PDB entry 5ZGH | electron microscopy, 3.82 A resolution | chains A and B of the 15 polymer chains in the assembly

# Chain A
Molecule: PsaA
Source organism: Cyanidioschyzon merolae (strain 10D)
Notes: EC 1.97.1.12
UniProt: Q85FY7 (PSAA_CYAM1); residue numbers follow UniProt; this construct covers 1-748
Chain sequence (748 residues; each row starts with the number of its first residue):
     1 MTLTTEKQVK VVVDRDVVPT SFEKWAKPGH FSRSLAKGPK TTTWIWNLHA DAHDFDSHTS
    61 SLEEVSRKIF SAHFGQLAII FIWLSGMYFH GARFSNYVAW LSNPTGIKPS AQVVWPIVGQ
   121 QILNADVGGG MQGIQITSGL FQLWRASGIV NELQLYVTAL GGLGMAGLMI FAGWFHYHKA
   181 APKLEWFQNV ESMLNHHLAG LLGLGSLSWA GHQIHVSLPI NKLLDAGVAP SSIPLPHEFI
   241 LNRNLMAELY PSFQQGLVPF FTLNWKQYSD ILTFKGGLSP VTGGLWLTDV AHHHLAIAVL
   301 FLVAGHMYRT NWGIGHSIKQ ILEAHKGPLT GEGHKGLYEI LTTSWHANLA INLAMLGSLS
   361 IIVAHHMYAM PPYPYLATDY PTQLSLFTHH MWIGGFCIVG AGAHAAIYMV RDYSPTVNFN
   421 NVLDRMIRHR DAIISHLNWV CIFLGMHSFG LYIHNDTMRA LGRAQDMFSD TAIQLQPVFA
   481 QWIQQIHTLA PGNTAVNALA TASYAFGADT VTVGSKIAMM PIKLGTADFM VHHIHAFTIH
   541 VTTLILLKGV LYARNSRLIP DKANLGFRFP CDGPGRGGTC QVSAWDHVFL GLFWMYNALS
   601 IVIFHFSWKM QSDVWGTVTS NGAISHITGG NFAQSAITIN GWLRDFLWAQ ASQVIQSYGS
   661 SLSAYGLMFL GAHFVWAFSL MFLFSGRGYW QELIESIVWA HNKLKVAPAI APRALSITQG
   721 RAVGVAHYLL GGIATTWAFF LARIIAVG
Disordered / not traced: 1-7
Bound ions: chlorophyll a Mg site 1 near Gln-112 (its only coordinating residue here); chlorophyll a Mg site 2 near Gln-120 (its only coordinating residue here)
Residues lining bound ligands:
  - 1-dodecanol / beta-D-glucopyranose: Arg-243, Gly-256, Val-258
  - beta-carotene (BCR), molecule 1: Ile-80, Trp-83, Leu-84, Gly-200, Leu-201, Leu-204, Gly-205, Ser-208
  - beta-carotene (BCR), molecule 2: Phe-81, Tyr-88, Thr-158, Gly-161, Gly-162, Met-165, Leu-204, Leu-207, Ser-208, Phe-261
  - beta-carotene (BCR), molecule 3: Trp-115, Pro-116, Ile-117
  - beta-carotene (BCR), molecule 4: Leu-207, Leu-257, Phe-260, Phe-261, Leu-295, Val-299, Leu-302, His-306, Ile-314
  - beta-carotene (BCR), molecule 5: Phe-260, Trp-265, Val-299
  - beta-carotene (BCR), molecule 6: Leu-337, Leu-341, Ala-347, Ile-351, Ala-405, Tyr-408, Leu-423
  - beta-carotene (BCR), molecule 7: Ala-354, Met-355, Ser-358, Ile-398, Ala-401, Gly-402, Ala-405, Thr-543, Leu-546, Leu-547, Val-550
  - beta-carotene (BCR), molecule 8: Met-668, Gly-671, Ala-672, Phe-674, Val-675, Leu-730, Ile-733, Ala-734, Trp-737
  - chlorophyll a isomer (CL0): Phe-449, Tyr-452, Ile-534, Phe-537, Thr-538, Tyr-596, Asn-597, Ser-600, Ile-601, Phe-604, Trp-642, Leu-647, Ala-651, Ile-655, Phe-669, His-673, Trp-676, Tyr-728, Gly-732, Thr-735, Thr-736, Phe-739
  - chlorophyll a (CLA), molecule 1: Val-9, Val-11, Trp-186, Asn-189, Ser-192, His-196, Thr-310, Asn-311, Trp-312
  - chlorophyll a (CLA), molecule 2: Val-11, Val-13, Arg-15, Phe-70, Phe-74, Leu-168, Met-169, Ala-172, Phe-175, His-176, Ala-180, Trp-186
  - chlorophyll a (CLA), molecule 3: Val-18, Pro-19, Thr-20, Ser-21, Phe-22, Lys-24, Trp-25, His-30, Lys-68, Ser-71, Ala-72, Gly-75, Ile-79, Ile-170, Gly-173, Trp-174, Tyr-177, His-178
  - chlorophyll a (CLA), molecule 4: Trp-25, Pro-28, Trp-44, Ile-45, Trp-46, Leu-48, His-49
  - chlorophyll a (CLA), molecule 5: Trp-25, His-30, Phe-31, Leu-48, His-49, Ala-52, His-53, Phe-55, His-58, Lys-68, Ala-72, Gly-75, Gln-76, Ile-79
  - chlorophyll a (CLA), molecule 6: Thr-42, Ile-45, Trp-46, Ile-694, Val-698, His-701, Val-706, Pro-708, Ile-710, Pro-712, Arg-713
  - chlorophyll a (CLA), molecule 7: Trp-46, Phe-674, Val-675, Phe-678, Met-681, Phe-682, Leu-715, Gln-719, Ala-722, Val-723, Ala-726, His-727, Leu-730
  - chlorophyll a (CLA), molecule 8: His-49, Ala-50, Asp-51, Ala-52, His-53, Asp-54, His-346, Leu-349, Leu-353, Phe-396, Cys-397, Val-399, Gly-400, Ala-403, His-404, Ile-407, Arg-411, Phe-567, Arg-568, Trp-585, Val-588, Leu-592, Ala-726, Leu-730
  - chlorophyll a (CLA), molecule 9: His-53, Phe-55, Ile-69, Ala-72, His-73, Gln-76, Leu-77, Ile-80, Phe-81, Leu-84, Trp-345, His-346, Asn-348, Leu-349, Asn-352, Leu-353, Leu-356
  - chlorophyll a (CLA), molecule 10: His-53, Gln-76, Ile-79, Ile-80, Trp-83, Leu-353, Leu-356, Ile-393, Phe-396, Cys-397
  - chlorophyll a (CLA), molecule 11: Leu-62, His-73, Leu-184, Phe-187, Gln-188, Val-190, Met-193, Leu-194, His-197, Leu-198, Leu-201, Ile-318, Tyr-338, Leu-341, Thr-342, Thr-343, Ser-344, Trp-345, Asn-348, Ile-351, Asn-352, Met-355, Leu-356
  - chlorophyll a (CLA), molecule 12: Phe-70, His-73, Phe-74, Leu-77, Trp-186, Phe-187, Asn-189, Ser-192, Met-193, His-196, His-197, Gly-200, Leu-201
  - chlorophyll a (CLA), molecule 13: Ile-79, Ile-82, Gln-112, Val-113, Val-114, Trp-115, Ile-117, Gln-120, Leu-123, Ile-170, Ala-664, Leu-667
  - chlorophyll a (CLA), molecule 14: Ile-82, Trp-83, Ser-85, Gly-86, Met-87, Phe-89, His-90, Phe-94, Gln-112, Trp-115, Leu-163
  - chlorophyll a (CLA), molecule 15: Trp-83, Met-87, His-90, Ala-111, Gln-112, Ile-134, Gln-135, Ile-136, Thr-137, Ser-138, Leu-140, Ala-664, Tyr-665, Trp-737, Leu-741
  - chlorophyll a (CLA), molecule 16: Trp-83, Met-87, Thr-137, Ser-138, Leu-140, Ser-385, Leu-386, Thr-388, His-389, Trp-392, Phe-396, Met-668, Ile-733, Thr-736, Trp-737
  - chlorophyll a (CLA), molecule 17: Trp-83, Leu-84, Tyr-88, Ser-138, Gly-139, Leu-140, Leu-143, Leu-201, Leu-202, Leu-356, Leu-359, Ser-360, Val-363, Met-367, Tyr-373, Leu-386, His-389, His-390, Ile-393
  - chlorophyll a (CLA), molecule 18: Leu-143, Ala-146, Leu-202, Gly-205, Ser-206, Trp-209, Gln-213, Leu-285, Leu-287, Val-290, His-293, His-294, Ile-297, Phe-301, Leu-359, Ile-362, Val-363, His-366, Met-367, Pro-372, Tyr-373
  - chlorophyll a (CLA), molecule 19: Ser-147, Gly-148, Ile-149, Gln-154, Val-157, Thr-158, Gly-205, Ser-208, Trp-209, Gly-211, His-212, His-215, Val-216, Pro-236, His-237, Ile-240
  - chlorophyll a (CLA), molecule 20: Leu-153, Gln-154, Val-157, Leu-235, His-237, Leu-241
  - chlorophyll a (CLA), molecule 21: Leu-194, Leu-198, Leu-202, Leu-300, Phe-301, Ala-304, Met-307, Tyr-308, Ile-318, Ile-321, Leu-322, Met-355, Met-426, Leu-547, Val-550, Leu-551
  - chlorophyll a (CLA), molecule 22: Asn-195, His-196, Ala-199, Gly-200, Leu-204, Leu-302, His-306, Met-307, Tyr-308, Thr-310, Trp-312, Ile-314
  - chlorophyll a (CLA), molecule 23: Leu-207, Ser-208, Ala-210, Gly-211, Ile-214, His-215, Ile-240, Arg-243, Phe-253, Gly-256, Leu-257, Tyr-268, Ile-271, Leu-272, Leu-295
  - chlorophyll a (CLA), molecule 24: Phe-260, Trp-265, Lys-266, Tyr-268, Ser-269, Leu-272, Thr-273, Phe-274, His-292, Leu-295, Ala-296, Val-299, Leu-300, Val-303, Asn-497
  - chlorophyll a (CLA), molecule 25: Phe-260, Phe-261, Leu-263
  - chlorophyll a (CLA), molecule 26: Thr-273, Phe-274, Gly-276, Gly-277, Leu-285, Asp-289, Val-290, His-292, His-293, Ala-296, Leu-300, His-366, Met-370, Pro-372, Thr-501, Ala-502
  - chlorophyll a (CLA), molecule 27: Phe-274, Thr-494, Ala-495, Val-496, Asn-497
  - chlorophyll a (CLA), molecule 28: Val-303, His-306, Met-307, Ile-314, Gly-315, His-316, Gln-320
  - chlorophyll a (CLA), molecule 29: Met-307, His-316, Gln-320, Ile-321, Ala-324, His-325
  - chlorophyll a (CLA), molecule 30: Ile-321, Leu-322, His-325, His-334, Leu-337, Leu-341, Val-422, Leu-423, Met-426
  - chlorophyll a (CLA), molecule 31: His-325, Lys-326, Gly-327, Pro-328, Leu-329
  - chlorophyll a (CLA), molecule 32: Leu-329, Thr-330, Val-422, Arg-425, Met-426, His-429, Ala-432, Ile-433, His-436
  - chlorophyll a (CLA), molecule 33: Met-355, Ser-358, Leu-359, Ile-362, His-365, His-366, Tyr-368, Ala-369, Met-370, Ala-502, Ser-503, Phe-506
  - chlorophyll a (CLA), molecule 34: Ser-358, Ile-361, Ile-362, His-365, Met-391, Ile-398, Thr-538, Ile-539, Thr-542, Thr-543, Met-595, Ala-598, Leu-599, Val-602
  - chlorophyll a (CLA), molecule 35: His-365, Tyr-368, Phe-387, Phe-479, Ala-480, Trp-482, Ile-483, Gln-484, Phe-506, Ile-522, Leu-524, His-532, His-535, Ile-539, Val-602, His-605, Phe-606, Lys-609
  - chlorophyll a (CLA), molecule 36: Ala-432, His-436, Trp-439
  - chlorophyll a (CLA), molecule 37: Ile-433, Leu-437, Trp-439, Val-440, Ala-536, Ile-539, His-540, Thr-543, Leu-547
  - chlorophyll a (CLA), molecule 38: Ser-435, Asn-438, Trp-439, Ile-442
  - chlorophyll a (CLA), molecule 39: Asn-438, Cys-441, Ile-442, Gly-445, Met-446, Phe-449, Gly-450, Ile-453, Phe-537, Val-541, Leu-544, Ile-545, Leu-590, Phe-593, Trp-594
  - chlorophyll a (CLA), molecule 40: Trp-439, Ile-442, Phe-443, Met-446, His-447
  - chlorophyll a (CLA), molecule 41: Trp-439, Val-440, Phe-443, Leu-444, Pro-477, Val-478, Phe-479, Ala-480, Asp-528, Phe-529, His-532, His-533, Ala-536, His-540
  - chlorophyll a (CLA), molecule 42: Met-446, His-447, Gly-450, Leu-451, Ile-453, His-454, Thr-457, Met-458, Leu-461, Arg-463, Asp-466, Phe-468, Ile-473
  - chlorophyll a (CLA), molecule 43: Phe-449, Ile-453, Asp-456, Phe-537, Phe-593, Trp-594, Tyr-596, Asn-597, Ile-639, Leu-643, Trp-676, Tyr-728
  - chlorophyll a (CLA), molecule 44: Thr-457, Ala-460, Leu-461
  - chlorophyll a (CLA), molecule 45: Trp-482, Ile-483, Ile-486, His-487, Ala-490, Thr-494, Ala-495, Ala-502, Phe-506
  - chlorophyll a (CLA), molecule 46: Leu-643, Leu-647, Trp-648
  - chlorophyll a (CLA), molecule 47: Leu-667, Met-668, Leu-670, Gly-671, His-673, Phe-674, Trp-676, Ala-677
  - chlorophyll a (CLA), molecule 48: Phe-674, Ala-677, Phe-678, Leu-680, Met-681, Phe-684, Ser-685, Tyr-689, Trp-690, Leu-693
  - chlorophyll a (CLA), molecule 49: Ile-697, Ala-700, His-701, Leu-704, Val-706
  - chlorophyll a (CLA), molecule 50: Trp-699, Ala-700, Lys-703, Leu-704
  - phylloquinone (PQN): Trp-46, Met-681, Phe-682, Ser-685, Gly-686, Arg-687, Trp-690, Ile-694, Arg-713, Ala-714, Leu-715, Ser-716, Gly-720
  - 4Fe-4S cluster (SF4): Cys-571, Gly-573, Pro-574, Thr-579, Cys-580, Ile-717
UniProt features mapped onto this chain:
  - binding site ([4Fe-4S] cluster): Cys-571, Cys-580
  - binding site (chlorophyll a'): His-673
  - binding site (chlorophyll a): Met-681, Tyr-689
  - binding site (phylloquinone): Trp-690

# Chain B
Molecule: PsaB
Source organism: Cyanidioschyzon merolae (strain 10D)
Notes: EC 1.97.1.12
UniProt: Q85FY6 (PSAB_CYAM1); residues 1-732 here = UniProt positions 1-732
Chain sequence (732 residues; each row starts with the number of its first residue):
     1 MATKFPKFSQ ALASDPTTRR IWYGIATAHD FESHDGMTEE NLYQKIFASH FGHLAIIFLW
    61 TSGNLFHVAW QGNFEQWVAN PLKTKPLAHA IWDPHFGQAA LKAFTRGDTV ANISYSGVYH
   121 WWYTIGIRNN VELYTGALGL LVLSAVFLLA GWLHIQPKFK PSLSWFKNNE SRLNHHLAGL
   181 FGVSSLAWTG HLVHVAIPAS RGQHVGWDNF IMTPPHPAGL QPFFTGNWSV YAQSPDSMQH
   241 VFGTSQGAGT AILTFLGGFH PQTQSLWLTD MAHHHLAIAV IFIVAGHMYR TNFGIGHNLK
   301 TILEAHRPPS GRLGKGHIGI YQTLTNSLHF QLGLALASLS VVTSLVAQHM YAMPPYAYMA
   361 FDYVTQSALY THHQYIAGLL IVGAFAHGAI FFIRDYDPEQ NQDNVLARML AHKEAVISHL
   421 SWVSLFLGFH TLGLYVHNDV VVAFGNPEKQ ILIEPIFAQW IQATSGKMLY GFQVLLSSST
   481 SNASVAAQQL WLPGWLEAVN NESNSLFLTI GPGDFLVHHA IALGLHTTTL ILVKGALDAR
   541 GSKLMPDKKD FGYSFPCDGP GRGGTCDISA WDAFYLAMFW MLNTIGWVTF YWHWKHLSLW
   601 QGNVAQFNES STYLMGWLRD YLWLNSSPLI NGYNPYGMNS LAVWSWMFLF AHLVWATGFM
   661 FLISWRGYWQ ELIETLAWAH ERTPLANLIR WKDKPVALSI VQARLVGLVH FTVGYILTYA
   721 AFVIASTAGK FS
Disordered / not traced: 1
Residues lining bound ligands:
  - (2S)-2,3-dihydroxypropyl octadecanoate (3XQ): Phe-426, His-430, Leu-434, Ile-453
  - beta-carotene (BCR), molecule 1: Phe-5, Ile-25, Ile-689
  - beta-carotene (BCR), molecule 2: Leu-54, Ile-57, Phe-58, Trp-60, Phe-147, Gly-179, Val-183, Ser-184
  - beta-carotene (BCR), molecule 3: Phe-58, Leu-65, Trp-121, Trp-122, Gly-136, Leu-140, Leu-143, Trp-207
  - beta-carotene (BCR), molecule 4: Leu-186, Leu-220, Ile-283, Val-284, His-287, Ile-295
  - beta-carotene (BCR), molecule 5: Phe-330, Gly-333, Leu-334, Ala-337, Val-341, Ile-381, Ala-384, Phe-385, Gly-388, Phe-391, Phe-392, Ala-536
  - beta-carotene (BCR), molecule 6: Phe-429, Leu-432, Gly-433, Val-436
  - beta-carotene (BCR), molecule 7: Trp-646, Met-647, Phe-650, Trp-669, Leu-672, Ile-673, Leu-676
  - chlorophyll a (CLA), molecule 1: Phe-5, Phe-8, Gly-24, Ile-25, Ala-28, His-29, Phe-31, Met-37, Lys-45, Ser-49, His-53, Ile-56
  - chlorophyll a (CLA), molecule 2: Thr-18, Ile-21, Trp-22, Ile-673, Leu-676, Ala-677, His-680, Ile-689, Arg-690, Trp-691, Lys-692, Asp-693, Pro-695, Val-696, Leu-698
  - chlorophyll a (CLA), molecule 3: Trp-22, Phe-650, Leu-653, Val-654, Thr-657, Met-660, Phe-661, Leu-698, Val-706, Val-709, His-710, Val-713
  - chlorophyll a (CLA), molecule 4: Ile-25, Ala-26, Thr-27, Ala-28, His-29, Asp-30, His-329, Leu-332, Leu-336, Leu-379, Leu-380, Val-382, Gly-383, Ala-386, His-387, Ile-390, Arg-394, Tyr-553, Trp-571, Phe-574, Met-578, Leu-705, Val-709, Val-713, Leu-717
  - chlorophyll a (CLA), molecule 5: His-29, Phe-31, Glu-32, Leu-42, Tyr-43, Ile-46, Ser-49, His-50, His-53, Leu-54, Ile-57, Phe-166, Arg-172, His-176, Leu-180, Leu-328, His-329, Gln-331, Leu-332, Ala-335, Leu-336, Leu-339
  - chlorophyll a (CLA), molecule 6: His-29, His-53, Ile-56, Ile-57, Trp-60, Ile-376, Leu-379, Leu-380
  - chlorophyll a (CLA), molecule 7: Phe-47, Phe-51, Val-146, Phe-147, Leu-149, Ala-150, Leu-153, His-154, Phe-159, Pro-161, Trp-165
  - chlorophyll a (CLA), molecule 8: Phe-47, His-50, Phe-51, Leu-54, Trp-121, Phe-147, Trp-165, Phe-166, Asn-168, Ser-171, Arg-172, His-175, His-176, Gly-179, Leu-180, Phe-181, Tyr-356
  - chlorophyll a (CLA), molecule 9: Ile-57, Phe-58, Trp-60, Thr-61, Ser-116, Gly-117, Trp-121, Ser-184, Ala-187, Leu-339, Val-342, Thr-343, Val-346, Met-350, Tyr-356, Leu-369, His-372, His-373, Ile-376, Leu-380
  - chlorophyll a (CLA), molecule 10: Leu-59, Trp-60, Ser-62, Gly-63, Phe-66, His-67, Trp-70, Gln-71, His-89, Ala-90, Ile-91, Trp-92, Leu-141
  - chlorophyll a (CLA), molecule 11: Trp-60, Asn-64, His-67, Val-68, Ala-88, His-89, Asn-112, Ile-113, Ser-114, Tyr-115, Ser-116, Val-643, Trp-644, Met-647, Leu-717
  - chlorophyll a (CLA), molecule 12: Trp-60, Asn-64, Tyr-115, Ser-116, Val-118, Ala-368, Thr-371, His-372, Tyr-375, Ile-376, Leu-379, Trp-644, Met-647, Ile-716, Leu-717, Tyr-719, Ala-720, Ile-724
  - chlorophyll a (CLA), molecule 13: His-89, Ala-90, Ile-91, Trp-92, Asp-93, His-95, Phe-96, Asn-112, Ala-642, Val-643, Trp-646
  - chlorophyll a (CLA), molecule 14: Trp-92, Pro-94, His-95
  - chlorophyll a (CLA), molecule 15: Trp-121, Thr-124, Ile-125, Leu-180, Phe-181, Ser-184, Ser-185, Trp-188, Leu-192, Leu-268, Met-271, His-274, His-275, Ile-278, Phe-282, Val-342, Leu-345, Val-346, Met-350, Pro-355, Tyr-356
  - chlorophyll a (CLA), molecule 16: Ile-125, Gly-126, Ile-127, Glu-132, Thr-135, Gly-136, Ser-184, Ala-187, Trp-188, Gly-190, His-191, His-194, Val-195, Val-205, Gly-206, Trp-207, Phe-210
  - chlorophyll a (CLA), molecule 17: Trp-165, Asn-168, Ser-171, His-175, Thr-291, Asn-292, Phe-293
  - chlorophyll a (CLA), molecule 18: Asn-169, Arg-172, Leu-173, His-176, Leu-177, Phe-181, Phe-282, Leu-299, Leu-303, Tyr-321, Leu-324, Thr-325, Gln-331, Leu-334, Ala-335, Ser-338, Leu-339, Val-342
  - chlorophyll a (CLA), molecule 19: Leu-173, Leu-177, Ile-281, Phe-282, Ala-285, Met-288, Tyr-289, Leu-299, Ile-302
  - chlorophyll a (CLA), molecule 20: Asn-174, His-175, Ala-178, Gly-179, Val-183, Ile-283, His-287, Tyr-289, Thr-291, Phe-293, Gly-294, Ile-295
  - chlorophyll a (CLA), molecule 21: Leu-186, Ala-187, Thr-189, Gly-190, Val-193, His-194, Phe-210, Thr-213, Pro-214, Pro-215, His-216, Gly-219, Leu-220, Tyr-231, Ile-252, Leu-253, Leu-276
  - chlorophyll a (CLA), molecule 22: Trp-228, Ser-229, Tyr-231, Ala-232, Leu-253, Phe-255, His-273, Leu-276, Ala-277, Val-280, Ile-281, Leu-490
  - chlorophyll a (CLA), molecule 23: Phe-255, Gly-258, Leu-266, Asp-270, Met-271, His-273, His-274, Ala-277, Ile-278, Ile-281, Leu-345, His-349, Met-353, Trp-491, Trp-495
  - chlorophyll a (CLA), molecule 24: Val-284, His-287, Met-288, Ile-295, Gly-296, His-297
  - chlorophyll a (CLA), molecule 25: Met-288, His-297, Thr-301, Ile-302, Ala-305, His-306
  - chlorophyll a (CLA), molecule 26: Ile-302, Leu-303, His-306, Leu-313, His-317, Ile-320, Phe-330, Val-405, Leu-406, Met-409
  - chlorophyll a (CLA), molecule 27: Ala-305, His-306, Arg-307, Pro-308, Pro-309, Ser-310, Arg-312, Leu-313
  - chlorophyll a (CLA), molecule 28: Arg-312, Leu-313, Gly-314, Val-405, Arg-408, Met-409, His-412, Ala-415, Val-416, His-419
  - chlorophyll a (CLA), molecule 29: Leu-334, Ala-337, Ser-338, Val-341, Leu-345, Gln-348, His-349, Tyr-351, Ala-352, Met-353, Leu-506, Phe-507
  - chlorophyll a (CLA), molecule 30: Val-341, Ser-344, Leu-345, Gln-348, Gln-374, Gly-378, Ile-381, Phe-385, Leu-525, Thr-528, Thr-529, Leu-532, Met-581, Thr-584, Ile-585
  - chlorophyll a (CLA), molecule 31: Gln-348, Tyr-351, Tyr-370, Gln-374, Phe-457, Ala-458, Ile-461, Gln-462, Phe-507, Leu-508, Ile-510, His-518, Ile-521, Leu-525, Val-588, Tyr-591, Trp-592, Lys-595
  - chlorophyll a (CLA), molecule 32: Ala-415, His-419, Trp-422
  - chlorophyll a (CLA), molecule 33: Val-416, His-419, Leu-420, Trp-422, Val-423, Ala-522, Leu-525, His-526
  - chlorophyll a (CLA), molecule 34: Ser-418, His-419, Ser-421, Trp-422, Leu-425
  - chlorophyll a (CLA), molecule 35: Ser-421, Ser-424, Leu-425, Gly-428, Phe-429, Leu-432, Leu-523, Thr-527, Leu-530, Ile-531, Leu-576, Phe-579, Trp-580
  - chlorophyll a (CLA), molecule 36: Trp-422, Leu-425, Phe-426, Phe-429, His-430
  - chlorophyll a (CLA), molecule 37: Trp-422, Val-423, Phe-426, Leu-427, Ile-453, Glu-454, Pro-455, Ile-456, Phe-457, Ala-458, Asp-514, Phe-515, His-518, His-519, Ala-522, His-526
  - chlorophyll a (CLA), molecule 38: Phe-429, Leu-432, Gly-433, Leu-434, Val-436, His-437, Val-440, Val-441, Lys-449, Ile-451
  - chlorophyll a (CLA), molecule 39: Thr-431, Leu-432, Val-436, Asp-439, Val-440, Leu-523, Phe-579, Trp-580, Asn-583, Trp-587, Leu-614, Leu-618, Trp-655, Phe-711
  - chlorophyll a (CLA), molecule 40: Thr-431, Leu-432, Tyr-435, Val-517, Ala-520, Asn-583, Trp-587, Phe-590, Tyr-591, Leu-614, Trp-617, Leu-622, Ser-626, Ile-630, Phe-648, His-652, Trp-655, Phe-711, Tyr-715, Thr-718, Tyr-719, Phe-722
  - chlorophyll a (CLA), molecule 41: Trp-460, Ile-461, Thr-464, Ser-465, Leu-475, Leu-476, Trp-491, Trp-495, Phe-507
  - chlorophyll a (CLA), molecule 42: Leu-475, Asn-482, Ala-483, Ala-486, Ala-487, Trp-491
  - chlorophyll a (CLA), molecule 43: Trp-646, Leu-649, Phe-650, His-652, Leu-653, Trp-655, Ala-656, Phe-659
  - chlorophyll a (CLA), molecule 44: Leu-653, Ala-656, Thr-657, Phe-659, Met-660, Ile-663, Ser-664, Tyr-668, Trp-669, Leu-672
  - chlorophyll a (CLA), molecule 45: Leu-676, Ala-679, His-680, Thr-683, Ala-686, Ile-689
  - chlorophyll a (CLA), molecule 46: Trp-678, Ala-679, Arg-682, Thr-683, Pro-684
  - chlorophyll a (CLA), molecule 47: Pro-684, Leu-685, Ala-686, Ile-689
  - phylloquinone (PQN): Ile-21, Trp-22, Ile-25, Met-660, Phe-661, Ser-664, Trp-665, Arg-666, Trp-669, Ala-697, Leu-698, Ala-703
  - 4Fe-4S cluster (SF4): Cys-557, Gly-559, Pro-560, Thr-565, Cys-566, Ile-700, Arg-704
UniProt features mapped onto this chain:
  - binding site ([4Fe-4S] cluster): Cys-557, Cys-566
  - binding site (chlorophyll a): His-652, Met-660, Tyr-668
  - binding site (phylloquinone): Trp-669

# Chain A / chain B interface
Contacting residue pairs (157):
  Val-118(A) with Phe-444(B); Lys-449(B)
  Gly-119(A) with Phe-444(B)
  Gln-120(A) with Phe-444(B)
  Leu-123(A) with Phe-444(B), hydrophobic
  Asp-431(A) with Trp-678(B)
  Ala-432(A) with Trp-678(B)
  Ser-435(A) with Thr-675(B); Ala-679(B)
  Asn-438(A) with Leu-672(B); Leu-676(B)
  Asp-456(A) with Tyr-633(B), hydrogen bond; Trp-646(B); Leu-649(B)
  Thr-457(A) with Trp-646(B)
  Arg-459(A) with Tyr-633(B); Asn-634(B); Pro-635(B)
  Ala-460(A) with Tyr-633(B), hydrophobic; Met-638(B); Ala-642(B); Trp-646(B)
  Leu-461(A) with His-95(B); Phe-96(B), hydrophobic; Gly-97(B); Ala-100(B)
  Gly-462(A) with Ala-99(B); Met-638(B)
  Arg-463(A) with Pro-94(B); His-95(B), hydrogen bond (side chain-backbone); Phe-96(B); Gly-97(B)
  Ile-545(A) with Tyr-668(B)
  Lys-548(A) with Tyr-668(B); Glu-671(B), hydrogen bond (side chain-backbone); Leu-672(B)
  Tyr-552(A) with Glu-671(B); Thr-675(B)
  Ser-556(A) with Glu-671(B)
  Arg-557(A) with Glu-674(B)
  Leu-558(A) with Gly-667(B); Gln-670(B); Glu-671(B)
  Lys-562(A) with Glu-671(B), salt bridge
  Cys-571(A) with Pro-560(B), hydrophobic
  Asp-572(A) with Pro-560(B)
  Gly-573(A) with Pro-560(B)
  Pro-574(A) with Cys-557(B), hydrophobic; Gly-559(B)
  Arg-576(A) with Arg-666(B), hydrogen bond (backbone-side chain)
  Gly-577(A) with Arg-19(B); Arg-666(B), hydrogen bond (backbone-side chain); Ser-699(B)
  Gly-578(A) with Arg-666(B), hydrogen bond (backbone-side chain)
  Cys-580(A) with Trp-665(B), hydrophobic; Arg-666(B); Gly-667(B), hydrogen bond (backbone-backbone); Tyr-668(B); Ile-700(B), hydrophobic
  Gln-581(A) with Ile-663(B); Ser-664(B); Trp-665(B), hydrogen bond (side chain-backbone); Tyr-668(B), hydrogen bond (backbone-backbone)
  Val-582(A) with Gly-667(B); Glu-671(B)
  His-587(A) with Tyr-668(B); Glu-671(B), salt bridge
  Phe-589(A) with Ile-663(B), hydrophobic
  Leu-590(A) with Ser-664(B); Tyr-668(B), hydrophobic
  Phe-593(A) with Ile-663(B), hydrophobic
  Gln-634(A) with Pro-635(B)
  Asn-640(A) with Ile-630(B), hydrogen bond (side chain-backbone); Tyr-633(B), hydrogen bond (side chain-backbone); Leu-649(B)
  Leu-643(A) with Ile-630(B), hydrophobic; Leu-649(B), hydrophobic
  Arg-644(A) with Ile-630(B); Asn-631(B); Tyr-633(B), hydrogen bond (side chain-backbone); Asn-634(B); Pro-635(B)
  Trp-648(A) with Trp-623(B), hydrogen bond (backbone-side chain); Ser-626(B); Ser-627(B)
  Ser-652(A) with Trp-623(B)
  Ile-655(A) with Met-615(B), hydrophobic; Leu-618(B), hydrophobic; Arg-619(B)
  Gln-656(A) with Arg-619(B); Trp-623(B)
  Tyr-658(A) with Asp-439(B), hydrogen bond; Val-442(B), hydrophobic; Ala-443(B), hydrophobic; Tyr-613(B), hydrophobic; Met-615(B); Arg-619(B)
  Gly-659(A) with Ala-443(B), hydrogen bond (backbone-backbone); Gly-445(B)
  Ser-663(A) with Ala-443(B), hydrogen bond (side chain-backbone); Phe-444(B)
  Gly-666(A) with Met-615(B)
  Leu-667(A) with Asp-439(B); Val-440(B), hydrophobic; Ala-443(B), hydrophobic; Phe-444(B), hydrophobic
  Leu-670(A) with Asp-439(B); Met-615(B); Leu-618(B), hydrophobic
  Phe-674(A) with Leu-432(B), hydrophobic
  Trp-676(A) with Trp-655(B), hydrophobic; Phe-659(B), hydrophobic
  Leu-680(A) with Phe-659(B), hydrophobic
  Leu-683(A) with Ile-663(B), hydrophobic; Trp-665(B)
  Phe-684(A) with Asp-567(B); Tyr-575(B), hydrogen bond (backbone-side chain); Phe-659(B), hydrophobic; Leu-662(B), hydrophobic; Ile-663(B), hydrophobic; Trp-665(B)
  Ser-685(A) with Leu-576(B); Trp-665(B)
  Gly-686(A) with Cys-566(B)
  Arg-687(A) with Arg-562(B), hydrogen bond (side chain-backbone); Gly-563(B); Gly-564(B), hydrogen bond (side chain-backbone); Cys-566(B)
  Gly-688(A) with Cys-566(B), hydrogen bond (backbone-backbone); Asp-567(B); Ile-568(B)
  Tyr-689(A) with Ile-531(B); Lys-534(B), hydrogen bond (backbone-side chain); Cys-566(B); Asp-567(B), hydrogen bond (backbone-backbone); Asp-572(B); Leu-576(B), hydrophobic
  Gln-691(A) with Leu-544(B)
  Glu-692(A) with Lys-534(B), salt bridge; Asp-538(B); Ser-542(B); Leu-544(B); Lys-548(B), salt bridge; Ile-568(B)
  Leu-693(A) with Ile-417(B), hydrophobic; Lys-534(B)
  Glu-695(A) with Lys-543(B), salt bridge
  Ser-696(A) with Glu-414(B); Ile-417(B); Ser-418(B)
  Ile-697(A) with Ser-421(B)
  Trp-699(A) with Glu-414(B); Ala-415(B), hydrophobic
  Ala-700(A) with Ser-418(B)
  Ile-717(A) with Gly-564(B); Cys-566(B), hydrophobic
  Arg-721(A) with Trp-665(B)
Other interface residues (no listed pair), chain A (80 interface residues in all): Ile-122, Ile-434, Phe-449, Leu-544, Thr-579, Ile-639, Val-654, Phe-669, Ser-716, Tyr-728
Other interface residues (no listed pair), chain B (84 interface residues in all): Leu-530, Pro-556, Thr-565, Phe-579, Leu-614, Gly-632, Ser-645, Phe-648, Leu-653, Arg-704

# Overview
The interface between chain A and chain B involves 80 residues on one side and 84 on the other; the contacts
include 22 hydrogen bonds and 5 salt bridges. Polar contacts include Lys-562(A)/Glu-671(B),
His-587(A)/Glu-671(B) and Glu-692(A)/Lys-534(B).
Here chain A is PsaA and chain B is PsaB, both from Cyanidioschyzon merolae (strain 10D). Entry 5ZGH (Cryo-EM
structure of the red algal PSI-LHCR) was determined by electron microscopy (same publication as 5ZGB).
